6GS2 - chains A and B; structure by X-ray diffraction, 2.04 A resolution.

[Chain A]
Protein: SA1707 protein
Organism: Staphylococcus aureus
UniProt: A0A0H3JN63 (A0A0H3JN63_STAAN); residues 1-243 here = UniProt positions 1-243
Chain sequence (251 residues; numbered 1 to 251; the number before each row is that of its first residue):
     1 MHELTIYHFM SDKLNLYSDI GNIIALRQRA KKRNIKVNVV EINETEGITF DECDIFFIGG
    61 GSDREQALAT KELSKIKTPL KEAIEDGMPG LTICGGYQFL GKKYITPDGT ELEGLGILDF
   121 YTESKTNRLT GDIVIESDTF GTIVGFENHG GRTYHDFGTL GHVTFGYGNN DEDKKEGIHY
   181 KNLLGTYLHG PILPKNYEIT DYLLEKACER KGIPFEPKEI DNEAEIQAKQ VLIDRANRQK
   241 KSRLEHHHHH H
Disordered / not traced: 247-251
Construct notes: expression tag (244-251)
Small-molecule neighbours: tris-hydroxymethyl-methyl-ammonium (144): D138, T139, G158, T159, H179
UniProt features mapped onto this chain:
  - active site: C94 (Nucleophile), H189
  - binding site (substrate): R128
What the authors report for this chain:
  - catalytic residues: C94, H189
  - contacts within the chain: C94-H189
  - conformationally variable residues (loop rearrangement): H189
  - mutagenesis - C94G, C94S: abolished catalytic activity
  - mutagenesis - C94S: unchanged stability

[Chain B]
Protein: SA1708 protein
Organism: Staphylococcus aureus (strain N315)
UniProt: A0A0H3JUU7 (A0A0H3JUU7_STAAN); numbering as in UniProt (aligned over 1-437)
Chain sequence (437 residues; each row starts with the number of its first residue):
     1 MRQWTAIHLA KLARKASRAV GKRGTDLPGQ IARKVDTDVL RKLAEQVDDI VFISGTNGKT
    61 TTSNLIGHTL KANNIQIIHN NEGANMAAGI TSAFIMQSTP KTKIAVIEID EGSIPRVLKE
   121 VTPSMMVFTN FFRDQMDRFG EIDIMVNNIA ETISNKGIKL LLNADDPFVS RLKIASDTIV
   181 YYGMKAHAHE FEQSTMNESR YCPNCGRLLQ YDYIHYNQIG HYHCQCGFKR EQAKYEISSF
   241 DVAPFLYLNI NDEKYDMKIA GDFNAYNALA AYTVLRELGL NEQTIKNGFE TYTSDNGRMQ
   301 YFKKERKEAM INLAKNPAGM NASLSVGEQL EGEKVYVISL NDNAADGRDT SWIYDADFEK
   361 LSKQQIEAII VTGTRAEELQ LRLKLAEVEV PIIVERDIYK ATAKTMDYKG FTVAIPNYTS
   421 LAPMLEQLNR SFEGGQS
Disordered / not traced: 1-37, 135-139, 195-196, 434-437
Bound ions: Zn2+: C202, C205, C224, C226; Mg2+ near D262 (its only coordinating residue here)
UniProt features mapped onto this chain:
  - active site: D349
  - binding site (Zn(2+)): C202, C205, C224, C226
What the authors report for this chain:
  - catalytic residues: D349
  - mutagenesis - D349N: decreased catalytic activity on Lipid II
  - mutagenesis - D349N: unchanged stability

[Interface between chain A and chain B]
Contacting residue pairs - 39 pairs, chain A then chain B:
  Y17(A) - P317(B)
  Y17(A) - W352(B)  hydrophobic
  Y17(A) - D355(B)
  S18(A) - S351(B)  hydrogen bond (side chain-backbone)
  S18(A) - W352(B)
  I20(A) - Y354(B)
  G21(A) - Y354(B)
  I24(A) - L385(B)  hydrophobic
  Q28(A) - L385(B)
  Q28(A) - E387(B)  hydrogen bond
  K31(A) - E387(B)  salt bridge
  G131(A) - R348(B)
  D132(A) - R348(B)  salt bridge
  F146(A) - R348(B)
  F146(A) - D349(B)
  H189(A) - D349(B)  salt bridge
  H189(A) - S351(B)
  G190(A) - S351(B)  hydrogen bond (backbone-side chain)
  G190(A) - Y354(B)
  P191(A) - S351(B)
  P191(A) - Y354(B)
  P194(A) - Y354(B)
  P194(A) - L381(B)
  P194(A) - L385(B)  hydrophobic
  K195(A) - E378(B)  salt bridge
  K195(A) - L381(B)
  D221(A) - K384(B)  salt bridge
  A224(A) - K384(B)
  E225(A) - L381(B)
  E225(A) - K384(B)  salt bridge
  Q227(A) - E377(B)
  Q227(A) - Q380(B)  hydrogen bond
  A228(A) - E377(B)
  V231(A) - T374(B)
  V231(A) - E377(B)
  V231(A) - R396(B)
  L232(A) - R375(B)
  R235(A) - D342(B)  salt bridge
  R235(A) - R348(B)
Other interface residues (no listed pair), chain A (25 interface residues in all): A25, N222
Other interface residues (no listed pair), chain B (20 interface residues in all): E359, R382
Interface features reported in the paper:
  - residue pairs: K31(A)-E387(B) (salt bridge), H189(A)-D349(B), P191(A)-Y354(B), P194(A)-Y354(B), K195(A)-E378(B) (salt bridge), E225(A)-K384(B) (salt bridge), R235(A)-D342(B) (salt bridge)
  - interface residues, chain A: I20(A), G21(A), I24(A), A25(A), F146(A), G190(A), P194(A), A224(A), A228(A), V231(A)
  - interface residues, chain B: S351(B), Y354(B), L381(B), L385(B)

[Overview]
25 residues of chain A and 20 residues of chain B are in contact; the contacts include 4 hydrogen bonds and 7
salt bridges. Polar contacts include K31(A)-E387(B), D132(A)-R348(B) and H189(A)-D349(B). The authors report
salt bridges between K31(A) and E387(B), K195(A) and E378(B) and E225(A) and K384(B) among others; contacts
between H189(A) and D349(B), P191(A) and Y354(B) and P194(A) and Y354(B). From the paper: catalytic residues
C94(A), H189(A) and D349(B); C94G and C94S of chain A abolish catalytic activity.
Here chain A is SA1707 protein (Staphylococcus aureus) and chain B is SA1708 protein (Staphylococcus aureus
(strain N315)). Entry 6GS2 (Crystal Structure of the GatD/MurT Enzyme Complex from Staphylococcus aureus) was
determined by X-ray diffraction together with 6H5E from the same study.
